PDB entry 6D00 | electron microscopy, 4.00 A resolution | chains 5 and 6 of the 6 polymer chains in the assembly

Chain 5 (and 6):
Name: Calcarisporiella thermophila Hsp104
Source organism: Calcarisporiella thermophila
Notes: chain 6 of this document is another copy of the same molecule, construct and numbering; everything in this record applies to it too
Chain sequence (883 residues; numbered 0 to 882; the number before each row is that of its first residue; numbering starts at 0):
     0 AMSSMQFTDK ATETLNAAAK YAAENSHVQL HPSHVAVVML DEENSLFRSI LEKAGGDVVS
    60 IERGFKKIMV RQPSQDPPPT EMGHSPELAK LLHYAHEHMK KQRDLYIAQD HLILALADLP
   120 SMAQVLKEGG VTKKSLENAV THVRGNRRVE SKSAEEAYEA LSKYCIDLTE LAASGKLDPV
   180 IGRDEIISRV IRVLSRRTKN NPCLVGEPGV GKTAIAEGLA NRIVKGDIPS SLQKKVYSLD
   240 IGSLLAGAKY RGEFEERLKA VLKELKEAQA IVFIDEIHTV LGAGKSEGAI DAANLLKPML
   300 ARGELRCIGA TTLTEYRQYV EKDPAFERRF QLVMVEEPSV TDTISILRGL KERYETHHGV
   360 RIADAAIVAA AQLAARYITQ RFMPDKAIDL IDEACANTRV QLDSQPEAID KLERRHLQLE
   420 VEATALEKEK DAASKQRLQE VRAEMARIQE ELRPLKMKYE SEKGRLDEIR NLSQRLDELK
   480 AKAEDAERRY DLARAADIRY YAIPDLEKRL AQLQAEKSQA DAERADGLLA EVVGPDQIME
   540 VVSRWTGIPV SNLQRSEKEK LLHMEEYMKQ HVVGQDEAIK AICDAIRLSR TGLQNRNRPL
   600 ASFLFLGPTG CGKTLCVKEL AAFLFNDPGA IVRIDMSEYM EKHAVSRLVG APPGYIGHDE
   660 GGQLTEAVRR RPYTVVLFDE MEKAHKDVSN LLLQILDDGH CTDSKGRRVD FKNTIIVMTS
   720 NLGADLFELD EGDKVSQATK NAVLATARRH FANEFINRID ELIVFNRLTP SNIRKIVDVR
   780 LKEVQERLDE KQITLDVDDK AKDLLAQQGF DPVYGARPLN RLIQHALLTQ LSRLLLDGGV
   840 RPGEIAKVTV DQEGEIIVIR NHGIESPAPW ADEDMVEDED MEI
Unresolved in the structure: 0-1, 73-82, 145-155, 248-250, 283-287, 648-660, 722-737, 864-882
Ligand contacts:
  - ADP (adenosine-5'-diphosphate), molecule 1: Pro178, Arg182, Gly208, Val209, Gly210, Lys211, Thr212, Ala213, Glu216, Ile345, Leu349, Pro383, Asp384, Ile387
  - ADP, molecule 2: Pro323, Ala324, Arg327
  - ADP, molecule 3: His570, Val571, Val572, Thr608, Gly609, Gly611, Lys612, Thr613, Leu614, Ile775, Val778, Arg779, Ala815, Arg816, Asn819
What the authors report for this chain:
  - binding site for ADP: Arg327, Asp384
  - self-association interface (contacts with another copy of this molecule): Gly225 to Lys233

How chain 5 and chain 6 interact:
Residue-residue contacts (108):
  Ser2(5) - Asn137(6)  hydrogen bond (side chain-backbone)
  Ser2(5) - Thr140(6)
  Ser2(5) - His141(6)
  Ser3(5) - His141(6)  hydrogen bond (backbone-side chain)
  Ser3(5) - Gly144(6)
  Tyr93(5) - Arg102(6)  hydrogen bond (backbone-side chain)
  His95(5) - Thr140(6)
  Glu96(5) - Lys100(6)
  Glu96(5) - Gln101(6)
  Glu96(5) - Arg102(6)  salt bridge
  His97(5) - Arg102(6)  hydrogen bond
  Lys99(5) - Asp103(6)
  Lys99(5) - Arg143(6)
  Lys99(5) - Gly144(6)
  Lys100(5) - Arg102(6)
  Asp117(5) - Arg102(6)  salt bridge
  Arg188(5) - Arg543(6)
  Ile190(5) - Val399(6)  hydrophobic
  Arg191(5) - Glu392(6)  salt bridge
  Arg191(5) - Ala395(6)
  Arg191(5) - Asn396(6)  hydrogen bond
  Arg191(5) - Arg543(6)
  Ser194(5) - His357(6)
  Ser194(5) - Ala395(6)
  Ser194(5) - Val399(6)
  Arg195(5) - His357(6)
  Arg195(5) - Asp391(6)
  Arg195(5) - Glu392(6)  salt bridge
  Arg195(5) - Ala395(6)
  Arg196(5) - Lys175(6)
  Arg196(5) - Asp177(6)  salt bridge
  Arg196(5) - Arg352(6)
  Arg196(5) - His356(6)
  Arg196(5) - His357(6)  hydrogen bond (backbone-side chain)
  Arg196(5) - Asp391(6)
  Thr197(5) - Asp391(6)
  Lys198(5) - Asp388(6)  salt bridge
  Gly225(5) - Asp409(6)
  Pro228(5) - Val399(6)  hydrophobic
  Pro228(5) - Asp402(6)
  Pro228(5) - Ser403(6)
  Ser229(5) - Asp402(6)
  Ser229(5) - Lys462(6)
  Ser230(5) - Asp402(6)  hydrogen bond
  Asp290(5) - Leu244(6)
  Asp290(5) - Gly246(6)  hydrogen bond (backbone-backbone)
  Asp290(5) - Ala247(6)
  Asn293(5) - Gly241(6)  hydrogen bond (side chain-backbone)
  Asn293(5) - Leu244(6)
  Asn293(5) - Ala245(6)
  Lys296(5) - Asp239(6)
  Pro323(5) - Asp274(6)
  Pro323(5) - Glu275(6)
  Glu486(5) - Leu416(6)
  Glu486(5) - Gln417(6)  hydrogen bond (side chain-backbone)
  Glu486(5) - Val420(6)
  Leu491(5) - Glu419(6)
  Leu491(5) - Thr423(6)
  Ala494(5) - Val420(6)
  Ala495(5) - Val420(6)
  Ala495(5) - Thr423(6)
  Ala495(5) - Ala424(6)
  Asp496(5) - Lys427(6)  salt bridge
  Tyr499(5) - Glu421(6)  hydrogen bond
  Tyr500(5) - Ala424(6)  hydrogen bond (side chain-backbone)
  Tyr500(5) - Lys427(6)
  Tyr500(5) - Glu428(6)
  Lys557(5) - Leu834(6)  hydrogen bond (side chain-backbone)
  Lys557(5) - Leu835(6)
  Leu560(5) - Arg832(6)  hydrogen bond (backbone-side chain)
  Leu560(5) - Leu835(6)  hydrophobic
  Leu561(5) - Arg832(6)  hydrogen bond (backbone-side chain)
  Leu561(5) - Leu835(6)
  Leu561(5) - Asp836(6)
  Asp583(5) - Thr828(6)
  Arg586(5) - Thr828(6)  hydrogen bond (side chain-backbone)
  Arg586(5) - Ser831(6)  hydrogen bond
  Arg586(5) - Arg832(6)
  Leu587(5) - Leu827(6)
  Thr590(5) - Ser831(6)
  Gly591(5) - Arg786(6)
  Leu592(5) - Val783(6)  hydrophobic
  Leu592(5) - Arg786(6)
  Leu592(5) - Leu787(6)  hydrophobic
  Leu592(5) - Leu827(6)  hydrophobic
  Asn594(5) - Arg786(6)
  Arg595(5) - Arg786(6)
  Arg595(5) - Glu789(6)  salt bridge
  Lys685(5) - Ser636(6)  hydrogen bond (side chain-backbone)
  Lys685(5) - Glu637(6)
  Asp686(5) - Glu637(6)
  Asn689(5) - Asp634(6)  hydrogen bond
  Leu692(5) - Arg632(6)
  Asp696(5) - Arg632(6)  salt bridge
  Asn752(5) - Arg816(6)  hydrogen bond (backbone-side chain)
  Glu753(5) - Arg632(6)  salt bridge
  Glu753(5) - Asp634(6)
  Glu753(5) - Asp678(6)
  Asn756(5) - Arg816(6)
  Arg757(5) - Thr613(6)
  Arg757(5) - Arg816(6)
  Ile758(5) - Arg820(6)  hydrogen bond (backbone-side chain)
  Asp759(5) - Arg820(6)
  Asp759(5) - Gln823(6)
  Asp759(5) - His824(6)  hydrogen bond (backbone-side chain)
  Glu760(5) - Arg820(6)
  Glu760(5) - His824(6)  salt bridge
  Leu761(5) - Arg820(6)
Other interface residues (no listed pair), chain 5 (68 interface residues in all): His92, Met98, Lys224, Asp226, Ile289, Leu294, Ala324, Tyr489, Arg498, Glu564, Gln593, Lys641
Other interface residues (no listed pair), chain 6 (71 interface residues in all): Glu136, Ser242, Arg413, Glu539, Val540, Arg646, Glu679, Lys790

Overview:
Chain 5 and chain 6 form an interface of 68 and 71 residues respectively; the contacts include 22 hydrogen
bonds and 11 salt bridges. Polar pairs include Glu96(5)-Arg102(6), Asp117(5)-Arg102(6) and
Arg191(5)-Glu392(6). Bound to chain 5: 3 copies of ADP. From the paper: a binding site for ADP at Arg327(5)
and Asp384(5); a self-association interface involving Gly225(5).
Chain 5 and chain 6 are both Calcarisporiella thermophila Hsp104 (Calcarisporiella thermophila); the
structure, Calcarisporiella thermophila Hsp104, was determined by electron microscopy (same publication as
6AZY).
